PDB entry 7WBJ | electron microscopy, 3.42 A resolution | chains R and L of the 6 polymer chains in the assembly

== Chain R ==
Protein: Vasoactive intestinal polypeptide receptor 2
Source organism: Homo sapiens
UniProtKB: P41587 (VIPR2_HUMAN); numbering as in UniProt (aligned over 24-438)
Sequence (432 residues; numbered 7 to 438; the number before each row is that of its first residue):
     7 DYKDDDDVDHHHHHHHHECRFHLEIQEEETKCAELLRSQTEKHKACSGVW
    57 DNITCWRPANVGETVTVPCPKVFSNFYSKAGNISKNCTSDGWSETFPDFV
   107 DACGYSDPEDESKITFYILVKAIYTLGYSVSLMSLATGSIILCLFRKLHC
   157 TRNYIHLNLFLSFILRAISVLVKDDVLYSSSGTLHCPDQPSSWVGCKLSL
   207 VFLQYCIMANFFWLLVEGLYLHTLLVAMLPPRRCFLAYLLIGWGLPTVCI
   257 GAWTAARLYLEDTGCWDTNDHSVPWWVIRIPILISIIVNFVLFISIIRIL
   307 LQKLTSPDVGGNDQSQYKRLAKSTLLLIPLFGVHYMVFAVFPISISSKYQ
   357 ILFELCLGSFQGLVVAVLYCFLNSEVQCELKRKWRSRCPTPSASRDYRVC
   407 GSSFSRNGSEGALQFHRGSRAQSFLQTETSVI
Not modelled in the structure: 7-25, 313-321, 394-438
Sequence notes: expression tag (7-23)
Cystine bridges: Cys38-Cys61, Cys52-Cys93, Cys75-Cys109, Cys202-Cys271
UniProt features mapped onto this chain:
  - glycosylation (N-linked (GlcNAc...) asparagine): Asn58, Asn88, Asn92
From the paper describing this entry:
  - mutagenesis - R26A (2.1-fold), L209F (3-fold): increased signaling with Pituitary adenylate cyclase-activating polypeptide 27 (chain L)
  - mutagenesis - R26A/F27A/H28A (13.3-fold), F27A: decreased signaling with Pituitary adenylate cyclase-activating polypeptide 27 (chain L)
  - mutagenesis - H28A (1.2-fold): unchanged signaling with Pituitary adenylate cyclase-activating polypeptide 27 (chain L)

== Chain L ==
Protein: Pituitary adenylate cyclase-activating polypeptide 27
UniProtKB: P18509 (PACA_HUMAN); residues 1-27 here correspond to UniProt positions 132-158 (UniProt number = residue number + 131)
Sequence (27 residues; each row starts with the number of its first residue):
     1 HSDGIFTDSYSRYRKQMAVKKYLAAVL
UniProt features mapped onto this chain:
  - region: Val19 to Leu27 (Important for receptor binding)
  - modified residue: Leu27 (Leucine amide)

== Interface between chain R and chain L ==
Pairs across the interface (34):
  Ile59(R) - Tyr22(L)
  Ile59(R) - Val26(L)  hydrophobic
  Phe79(R) - Val19(L)  hydrophobic
  Asn81(R) - Arg12(L)  hydrogen bond
  Asn81(R) - Gln16(L)  hydrogen bond
  Tyr111(R) - Lys20(L)
  Asp116(R) - Tyr13(L)
  Asp116(R) - Lys20(L)  salt bridge
  Lys119(R) - Tyr13(L)
  Ile120(R) - Tyr13(L)
  Tyr123(R) - Ser9(L)
  Tyr123(R) - Tyr13(L)  hydrophobic
  Val126(R) - Phe6(L)  hydrophobic
  Tyr130(R) - Phe6(L)  hydrophobic
  Val176(R) - Asp3(L)
  Lys179(R) - Thr7(L)  hydrogen bond
  Tyr184(R) - Thr7(L)
  Tyr184(R) - Tyr10(L)
  Gln210(R) - His1(L)  hydrogen bond
  Ile213(R) - His1(L)
  Asp273(R) - Thr7(L)
  Asp273(R) - Ser11(L)  hydrogen bond
  Thr274(R) - Asp8(L)
  Thr274(R) - Ser11(L)
  Asn275(R) - Asp8(L)  hydrogen bond (backbone-side chain)
  Trp281(R) - His1(L)
  Trp281(R) - Ile5(L)  hydrophobic
  Ile288(R) - His1(L)
  Gln356(R) - Ser2(L)
  Gln356(R) - Ile5(L)
  Glu360(R) - Ser2(L)
  Leu361(R) - Ser2(L)
  Leu361(R) - Asp3(L)
  Leu361(R) - Phe6(L)  hydrophobic
Interface residues without a listed pair, chain R (32 interface residues in all): Ile31, Tyr83, Lys127, Ser186, Leu209, Asp276, Ile284, Arg285, Ile357
Interface residues without a listed pair, chain L (19 interface residues in all): Gly4, Arg14
From the paper, about this interface:
  - hot spots on chain R (mutagenesis) - F79A (96-fold), Y123A (155-fold), Y184A (104-fold), I357A (64-fold): decreased signaling with Pituitary adenylate cyclase-activating polypeptide 27 (chain L)

== In short ==
32 residues of chain R and 19 residues of chain L are in contact; the contacts include 6 hydrogen bonds and 1
salt bridge. Among the polar pairs are Asp116(R)-Lys20(L), Asn81(R)-Arg12(L) and Asn81(R)-Gln16(L). From the
paper: R26A/F27A/H28A, F27A and F79A of chain R, among others, reduce signaling with Pituitary adenylate
cyclase-activating polypeptide 27 (chain L); R26A and L209F of chain R increase signaling with Pituitary
adenylate cyclase-activating polypeptide 27 (chain L); 9 substitutions were tested in all.
Here chain R is Vasoactive intestinal polypeptide receptor 2 (Homo sapiens) and chain L is Pituitary adenylate
cyclase-activating polypeptide 27. Entry 7WBJ (Cryo-EM structure of N-terminal modified human vasoactive
intestinal polypeptide receptor 2 (VIP2R) in complex with PACAP27 ...) was determined by electron microscopy,
deposited together with 7VQX.
